Entry 4X23 (X-ray diffraction, 3.50 A resolution); this record covers chains J and A of the 12 polymer chains in the assembly.

[Chain J]
Molecule: 147-nt DNA strand
Source organism: Homo sapiens
Sequence (147 nucleotides; each row starts with the number of its first residue):
     1 ATCGGATGTATATATCTGACACGTGCCTGGAGACTAGGGAGTAATCCCCT
    51 TGGCGGTTAAAACGCGGGGGACAGCGCGTACGTGCGTTTAAGCGGTGCTA
   101 GAGCTGTCTACGACCAATTGAGCGGCCTCGGCACCGGGATTCTCGAT
Unresolved in the structure: 147

[Chain A]
Name: Histone H3
Source organism: Drosophila melanogaster
UniProtKB: P02299 (H3_DROME); residues 40-132 here correspond to UniProt positions 41-133 (UniProt number = residue number + 1)
Amino-acid sequence (98 residues; numbered 40 to 137; the number before each row is that of its first residue):
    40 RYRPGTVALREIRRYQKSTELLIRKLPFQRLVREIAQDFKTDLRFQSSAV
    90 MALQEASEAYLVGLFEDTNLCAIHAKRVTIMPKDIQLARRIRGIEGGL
Unresolved in the structure: 135-137
Sequence notes: expression tag (133-137)

[How chain J and chain A interact]
Residue-residue contacts - 23 pairs, chain J then chain A:
  DT7(J) - Tyr41(A)  hydrogen bond to the sugar
  DG8(J) - Arg49(A)  sugar contact
  DT9(J) - Arg49(A)  phosphate contact
  DG82(J) - Pro43(A)  phosphate contact
  DG82(J) - Gly44(A)  hydrogen bond to the phosphate
  DT83(J) - Arg42(A)  sugar contact
  DT83(J) - Pro43(A)  sugar contact
  DT83(J) - Gly44(A)  hydrogen bond to the phosphate
  DT83(J) - Thr45(A)  hydrogen bond to the phosphate
  DT83(J) - Val46(A)  hydrogen bond to the phosphate
  DT83(J) - Ala47(A)  hydrogen bond to the phosphate
  DG84(J) - Arg40(A)  phosphate contact
  DG84(J) - Tyr41(A)  hydrogen bond to the phosphate
  DG84(J) - Val46(A)  phosphate contact
  DA91(J) - Arg63(A)  hydrogen bond to the phosphate
  DA91(J) - Leu65(A)  phosphate contact
  DA91(J) - Pro66(A)  phosphate contact
  DA91(J) - Arg69(A)  salt bridge to the phosphate
  DG92(J) - Arg63(A)  salt bridge to the phosphate
  DG92(J) - Lys64(A)  hydrogen bond to the phosphate
  DG92(J) - Leu65(A)  hydrogen bond to the phosphate
  DA100(J) - Arg83(A)  hydrogen bond to the phosphate
  DG101(J) - Arg83(A)  salt bridge to the phosphate
Also at the interface, not in a pair above, chain J (12 interface residues in all): DA10, DC81
Also at the interface, not in a pair above, chain A (20 interface residues in all): Glu50, Arg53, Lys56, Asp81, Thr118

[Summary]
12 residues of chain J face 20 of chain A across their interface, with 11 hydrogen bonds and 3 salt bridges.
Among the polar pairs are DT7(J)-Tyr41(A), DG82(J)-Gly44(A) and DT83(J)-Gly44(A).
Here chain J is a 147-nt DNA strand (Homo sapiens) and chain A is Histone H3 (Drosophila melanogaster). Entry
4X23 (Crystal structure of cenp-C in complex with the nucleosome core particle) was determined by X-ray
diffraction.
